6V9H - chains A and C of the 5 polymer chains in the assembly; structure by electron microscopy, 4.10 A resolution (low resolution: residue-level contacts below are approximate; hydrogen-bond / salt-bridge calls are withheld).

Chain A:
Molecule: Creatine kinase B-type
From: Homo sapiens
Notes: EC 2.7.3.2
UniProtKB: P12277 (KCRB_HUMAN); residues 1-381 here = UniProt positions 1-381
Amino-acid sequence (381 residues; row label = number of the first residue in the row):
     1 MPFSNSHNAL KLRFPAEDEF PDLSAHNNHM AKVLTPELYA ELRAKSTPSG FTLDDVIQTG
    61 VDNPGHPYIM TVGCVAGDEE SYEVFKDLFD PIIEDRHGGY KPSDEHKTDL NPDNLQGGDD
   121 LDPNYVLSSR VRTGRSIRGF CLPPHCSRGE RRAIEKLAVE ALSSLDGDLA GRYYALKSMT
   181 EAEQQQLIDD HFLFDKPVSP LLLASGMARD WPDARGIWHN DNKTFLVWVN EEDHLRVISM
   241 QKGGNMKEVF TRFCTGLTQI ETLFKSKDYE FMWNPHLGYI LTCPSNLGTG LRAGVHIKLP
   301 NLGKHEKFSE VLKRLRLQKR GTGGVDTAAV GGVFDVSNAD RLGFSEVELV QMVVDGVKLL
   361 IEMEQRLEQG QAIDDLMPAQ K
Not modelled in the structure: 1-5, 324-332
Swiss-Prot annotation at these positions:
  - region: Arg130 to Arg138 (Internal MTS-like signal)
  - binding site (creatine): Val72, Glu232, Ser285
  - binding site (ATP): Ser128 to Arg132, His191, Arg236, Arg292, Arg320 to Val325, Asp335
  - modified residue: Ser4 (Phosphoserine), Thr35 (Phosphothreonine), Tyr125 (Phosphotyrosine), Ser199 (Phosphoserine), Tyr269 (3'-nitrotyrosine), Ser309 (Phosphoserine), Thr322 (Phosphothreonine)
  - cross-link (Glycyl lysine isopeptide (Lys-Gly)): Lys45 (interchain with G-Cter in ubiquitin), Lys101 (interchain with G-Cter in ubiquitin), Lys107 (interchain with G-Cter in ubiquitin), Lys381 (interchain with G-Cter in ubiquitin)
  - mutagenesis: Cys283 (C283S/Y: Complete loss of activity), Arg292 (R292H/L/Q: Complete loss of activity; R292K: 42% of wild-type activity), Asp340 (D340E: No change in activity)
Cystine bridges: Cys141-Cys146

Chain C:
Molecule: Ankyrin repeat and SOCS box protein 9
From: Homo sapiens
UniProtKB: Q96DX5 (ASB9_HUMAN); residue numbers follow UniProt; this construct covers 1-294
Amino-acid sequence (314 residues; numbered -19 to 294; the number before each row is that of its first residue; numbers below 1 keep their minus sign (Met-19 is residue -19)):
   -19 MKHHHHHHHH GGLVPRGSHG MDGKQGGMDG SKPAGPRDFP GIRLLSNPLM GDAVSDWSPM
    41 HEAAIHGHQL SLRNLISQGW AVNIITADHV SPLHEACLGG HLSCVKILLK HGAQVNGVTA
   101 DWHTPLFNAC VSGSWDCVNL LLQHGASVQP ESDLASPIHE AARRGHVECV NSLIAYGGNI
   161 DHKISHLGTP LYLACENQQR ACVKKLLESG ADVNQGKGQD SPLHAVARTA SEELACLLMD
   221 FGADTQAKNA EGKRPVELVP PESPLAQLFL EREGPPSLMQ LCRLRIRKCF GIQQHHKITK
   281 LVLPEDLKQF LLHL
Not modelled in the structure: -19 to 24
Sequence notes: initiating methionine (-19); expression tag (-18 to 0)
Swiss-Prot annotation at these positions:
  - site (Essential for binding to CKB): His103, Phe107
  - modified residue: Met1 (N-acetylmethionine), Ser51 (Phosphoserine)
  - mutagenesis: Asp32 (D32A: Decreased ability to mediate ubiquitination of CKB)
From the paper describing this entry:
  - conformationally variable residues (order/disorder transition): Leu25 to Val34

How chain A and chain C interact:
Contacting residue pairs (43):
  Pro64(A) - His46(C)
  Gly65(A) - Trp37(C)
  Gly65(A) - His46(C)
  His66(A) - Trp37(C)
  His66(A) - Glu75(C)
  Pro67(A) - Ile45(C)
  Arg130(A) - Met30(C)
  Arg132(A) - Met30(C)
  Arg132(A) - Gly31(C)
  Arg132(A) - Asp32(C)
  His191(A) - Asn27(C)
  His191(A) - Pro28(C)
  His191(A) - Met30(C)
  Val198(A) - Leu25(C)
  Val198(A) - Trp37(C)
  Val198(A) - Pro39(C)
  Ser199(A) - Val34(C)
  Ser199(A) - Ser35(C)
  Ser199(A) - Trp37(C)
  Leu201(A) - Val34(C)
  Leu201(A) - Trp37(C)
  Leu202(A) - Ser35(C)
  Trp228(A) - Leu29(C)
  Glu232(A) - Ser35(C)
  Met240(A) - Met30(C)
  Asn286(A) - Asp32(C)
  Gly303(A) - Trp102(C)
  Gly303(A) - Leu134(C)
  Lys304(A) - Leu134(C)
  Glu306(A) - Leu134(C)
  Glu306(A) - Ser165(C)
  Glu306(A) - His166(C)
  Lys319(A) - Asp101(C)
  Arg320(A) - Gly31(C)
  Arg320(A) - Asp32(C)
  Arg320(A) - Ala33(C)
  Arg320(A) - Asp36(C)
  Arg320(A) - Ala67(C)
  Arg320(A) - Asp68(C)
  Gly321(A) - Ala67(C)
  Gly321(A) - Asp68(C)
  Thr322(A) - Ala67(C)
  Thr322(A) - His69(C)
Other interface residues (no listed pair), chain A (32 interface residues in all): Asn63, Tyr68, Ile69, Thr71, Pro200, Leu226, Ile238, Arg292, His305, Phe334
Other interface residues (no listed pair), chain C (29 interface residues in all): Glu42, Trp60, Ala100, Val111, Asp133
From the paper, about this interface:
  - pairs named by the authors: Arg132(A)-Asp32(C), Asn286(A)-Asp32(C), Arg292(A)-Asp32(C)
  - interface residues, chain C: Leu25(C), Asp32(C)

Summary:
32 residues of chain A face 29 of chain C across their interface. The paper describes contacts between
Arg132(A) and Asp32(C), Asn286(A) and Asp32(C) and Arg292(A) and Asp32(C). The paper reports interface
residues Leu25(C) and Asp32(C); conformational variability at Leu25(C).
Chain A is Creatine kinase B-type and chain C is Ankyrin repeat and SOCS box protein 9, both from Homo
sapiens; the structure, Ankyrin repeat and SOCS-box protein 9 (ASB9), ElonginB (ELOB), and ElonginC (ELOC)
bound to its substrate ..., was determined by electron microscopy together with 6V9I from the same study.
